7L8T - chains A and D of the 8 polymer chains in the assembly; structure by electron microscopy, 3.70 A resolution.

# Chain A
Molecule: BG505 SOSIP.v5.2 N241/N289 - gp120
Organism: Human immunodeficiency virus 1
Sequence (503 residues; each row starts with the number of its first residue; note: 13 numbers in that range are skipped by the numbering (no residue carries them; nothing is unmodelled there); a row labelled like 185A-185J holds insertion residues (185A, then the next letters in order); numbers below 1 keep their minus sign (Met-1 is residue -1)):
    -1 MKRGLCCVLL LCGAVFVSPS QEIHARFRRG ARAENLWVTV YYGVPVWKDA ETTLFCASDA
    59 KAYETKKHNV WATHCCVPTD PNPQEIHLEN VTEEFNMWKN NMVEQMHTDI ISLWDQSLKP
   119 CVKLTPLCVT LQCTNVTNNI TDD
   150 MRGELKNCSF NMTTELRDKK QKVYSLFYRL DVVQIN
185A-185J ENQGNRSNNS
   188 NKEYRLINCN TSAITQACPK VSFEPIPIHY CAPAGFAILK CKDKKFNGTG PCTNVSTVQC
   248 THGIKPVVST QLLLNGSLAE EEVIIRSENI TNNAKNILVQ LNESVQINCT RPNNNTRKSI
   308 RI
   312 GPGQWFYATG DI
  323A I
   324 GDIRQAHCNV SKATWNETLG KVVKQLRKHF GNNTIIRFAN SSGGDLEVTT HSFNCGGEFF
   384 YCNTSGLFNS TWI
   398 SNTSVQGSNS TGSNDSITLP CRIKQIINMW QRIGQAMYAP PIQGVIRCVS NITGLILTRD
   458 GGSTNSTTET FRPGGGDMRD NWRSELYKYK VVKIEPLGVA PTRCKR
Not modelled in the structure: -1 to 30, 185A-185J, 398-412
Cystine bridges: Cys54-Cys73, Cys119-Cys205, Cys126-Cys196, Cys131-Cys157, Cys218-Cys247, Cys228-Cys239, Cys296-Cys331, Cys378-Cys445, Cys385-Cys418
Covalent attachments: N-acetylglucosamine (NAG) linked to Asn88, Asn133, Asn137, Asn156, Asn160, Asn197, Asn234, Asn241, Asn262, Asn276, Asn289, Asn295, Asn301, Asn332, Asn339, Asn355, Asn363, Asn386, Asn392, Asn448
From the paper describing this entry:
  - post-translational modification sites: Asn88, Asn241

# Chain D
Molecule: BG505 SOSIP.v5.2 N241/N289 - gp41
Organism: Human immunodeficiency virus 1
Sequence (153 residues; each row starts with the number of its first residue):
   512 AVGIGAVFLG FLGAAGSTMG AASMTLTVQA RNLLSGIVQQ QSNLLRAPEC QQHLLKLTVW
   572 GIKQLQARVL AVERYLRDQQ LLGIWGCSGK LICCTNVPWN STWSNRNLSE IWDNMTWLQW
   632 DKEISNYTQI IYGLLEESQN QQEKNEQDLL ALD
Not modelled in the structure: 512-520
Cystine bridges: Cys598-Cys604
Covalent attachments: N-acetylglucosamine (NAG) linked to Asn611, Asn618, Asn637
From the paper describing this entry:
  - post-translational modification sites: Asn611

# Interface between chain A and chain D
Pairs across the interface (9; chain A residue first):
  Thr37(A) with Gln658(D)
  Tyr39(A) with Gln658(D), hydrogen bond
  Thr499(A) with Gln658(D)
  Arg500(A) with Ala662(D), hydrogen bond (side chain-backbone)
  Cys501(A) with Gln658(D); Leu661(D); Ala662(D), hydrophobic
  Lys502(A) with Leu661(D), hydrogen bond (backbone-backbone); Asp664(D), salt bridge

# In short
6 residues of chain A face 4 of chain D across their interface, with 3 hydrogen bonds and 1 salt bridge. Polar
contacts include Lys502(A)-Asp664(D), Tyr39(A)-Gln658(D) and Arg500(A)-Ala662(D). Covalently linked
N-acetylglucosamine: at Asn88(A), Asn133(A), Asn137(A), Asn156(A), Asn160(A) and Asn197(A) and 14 more. The
paper reports modification sites Asn88(A), Asn241(A) and Asn611(D).
Here chain A is BG505 SOSIP.v5.2 N241/N289 - gp120 and chain D is BG505 SOSIP.v5.2 N241/N289 - gp41, both from
Human immunodeficiency virus 1. Entry 7L8T (BG505 SOSIP.v5.2 N241/N289 in complex with the polyclonal Fab
pAbC-1 from animal Rh.33311 (Wk26 time point)) was determined by electron microscopy together with 7L7T, 7L7U,
7L85, 7L86, 7L87, 7L88 and 15 further entries from the same study.
